3EGX - chains B and C of the 4 polymer chains in the assembly; structure by X-ray diffraction, 3.30 A resolution.

Chain B:
Name: Protein transport protein Sec24A
Organism: Homo sapiens
Notes: fragment: Conserved core
Reference sequence: O95486 (SC24A_HUMAN); numbering as in UniProt (aligned over 346-1093)
Chain sequence (748 residues; each row starts with the number of its first residue):
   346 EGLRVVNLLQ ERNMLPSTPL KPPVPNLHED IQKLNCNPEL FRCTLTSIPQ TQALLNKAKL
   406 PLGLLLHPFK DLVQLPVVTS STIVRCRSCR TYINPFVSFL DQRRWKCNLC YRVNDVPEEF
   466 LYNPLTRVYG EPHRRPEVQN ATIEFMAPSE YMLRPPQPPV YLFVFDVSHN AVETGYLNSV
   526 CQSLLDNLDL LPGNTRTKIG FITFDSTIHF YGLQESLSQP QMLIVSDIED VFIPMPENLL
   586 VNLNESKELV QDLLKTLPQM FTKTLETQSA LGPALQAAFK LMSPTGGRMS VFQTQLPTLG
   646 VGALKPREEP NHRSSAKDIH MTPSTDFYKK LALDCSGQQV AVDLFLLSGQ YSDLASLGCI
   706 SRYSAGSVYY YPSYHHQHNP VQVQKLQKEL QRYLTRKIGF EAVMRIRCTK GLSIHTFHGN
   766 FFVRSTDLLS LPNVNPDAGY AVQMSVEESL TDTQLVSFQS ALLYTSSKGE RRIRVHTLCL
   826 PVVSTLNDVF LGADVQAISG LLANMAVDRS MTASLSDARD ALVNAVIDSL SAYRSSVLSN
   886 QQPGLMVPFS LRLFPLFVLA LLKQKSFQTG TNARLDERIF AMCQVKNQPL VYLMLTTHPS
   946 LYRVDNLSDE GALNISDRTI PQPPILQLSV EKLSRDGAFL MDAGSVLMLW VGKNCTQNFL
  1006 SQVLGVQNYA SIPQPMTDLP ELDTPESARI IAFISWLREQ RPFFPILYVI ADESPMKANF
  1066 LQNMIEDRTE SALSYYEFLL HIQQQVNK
Unresolved in the structure: 465-475, 663-665, 883-887
Differences from the reference sequence: conflict Ala-1056 (Arg in O95486)
UniProt features mapped onto this chain:
  - region: Cys-431 to Cys-455 (Zinc finger-like)
  - binding site (Zn(2+)): Cys-431, Cys-434, Cys-452, Cys-455
  - mutagenesis: Arg-541 (R541A: Decreased ability to interact with and package the SNARE SEC22B cargo into COPII vesicles. Has no effect on other cargos packaging)
Ion coordination: Zn2+: Cys-431, Cys-434, Cys-452, Cys-455

Chain C:
Name: Vesicle-trafficking protein SEC22b
Organism: Homo sapiens
Notes: fragment: cytoplasmic domainn
Reference sequence: O75396 (SC22B_HUMAN); residue numbers follow UniProt; this construct covers 1-157
Chain sequence (157 residues; numbered 1 to 157; the number before each row is that of its first residue):
     1 MVLLTMIARV ADGLPLAASM QEDEQSGRDL QQYQSQAKQL FRKLNEQSPT RCTLEAGAMT
    61 FHYIIEQGVC YLVLCEAAFP KKLAFAYLED LHSEFDEQHG KKVPTVSRPY SFIEFDTFIQ
   121 KTKKLYIDSR ARRNLGSINT ELQDVQRIMV ANIEEVL
Unresolved in the structure: 24-28, 131-147
UniProt features mapped onto this chain:
  - modified residue: Lys-38 (N6-acetyllysine), Ser-137 (Phosphoserine), Thr-140 (Phosphothreonine)

Chain B / chain C interface:
Residue-residue contacts - 26 pairs, chain B then chain C:
  Met-491(B) / Arg-108(C)
  Ala-492(B) / Pro-109(C)
  Pro-493(B) / Pro-109(C)
  Ser-494(B) / Pro-15(C)
  Ser-494(B) / Lys-38(C)
  Ser-494(B) / Pro-109(C)
  Met-497(B) / Lys-38(C)
  Met-497(B) / Pro-109(C)  hydrophobic
  Met-497(B) / Tyr-110(C)  hydrophobic
  Leu-498(B) / Gln-34(C)
  Arg-499(B) / Gln-34(C)
  Pro-500(B) / Ala-18(C)  hydrophobic
  Pro-500(B) / Met-20(C)  hydrophobic
  Pro-500(B) / Tyr-110(C)  hydrophobic
  Pro-501(B) / Tyr-110(C)
  Asn-539(B) / Ile-113(C)
  Asn-539(B) / Glu-114(C)
  Thr-540(B) / Glu-114(C)
  Arg-541(B) / Ile-113(C)
  Arg-541(B) / Asp-116(C)  salt bridge
  Glu-582(B) / Lys-124(C)  salt bridge
  Ser-628(B) / Asp-23(C)  hydrogen bond
  Pro-629(B) / Asp-23(C)
  Lys-813(B) / Ile-113(C)
  Gly-814(B) / Ile-113(C)
  Glu-815(B) / Arg-108(C)  salt bridge
Also at the interface, not in a pair above, chain B (20 interface residues in all): Glu-590, Gln-683
Also at the interface, not in a pair above, chain C (15 interface residues in all): Thr-117, Lys-121

In short:
The interface between chain B and chain C involves 20 residues on one side and 15 on the other; the contacts
include 1 hydrogen bond and 3 salt bridges. Polar contacts include Arg-541(B)/Asp-116(C),
Glu-582(B)/Lys-124(C) and Glu-815(B)/Arg-108(C).
Chain B is Protein transport protein Sec24A and chain C is Vesicle-trafficking protein SEC22b, both from Homo
sapiens; the structure, Crystal structure of the mammalian COPII-coat protein Sec23a/24a complexed with the
SNARE protein Sec22b and bound ..., was determined by X-ray diffraction, deposited together with 3EFO, 3EG9,
3EGD, 3EH1 and 3EH2.
